PDB entry 4YP8 | X-ray diffraction, 2.64 A resolution | chain A

[Chain A]
Name: Interleukin-1 receptor-associated kinase 4
From: Homo sapiens
Notes: EC 2.7.11.1
UniProtKB: Q9NWZ3 (IRAK4_HUMAN); residue numbers follow UniProt; this construct covers 160-460
Sequence (301 residues; numbered 160 to 460; the number before each row is that of its first residue):
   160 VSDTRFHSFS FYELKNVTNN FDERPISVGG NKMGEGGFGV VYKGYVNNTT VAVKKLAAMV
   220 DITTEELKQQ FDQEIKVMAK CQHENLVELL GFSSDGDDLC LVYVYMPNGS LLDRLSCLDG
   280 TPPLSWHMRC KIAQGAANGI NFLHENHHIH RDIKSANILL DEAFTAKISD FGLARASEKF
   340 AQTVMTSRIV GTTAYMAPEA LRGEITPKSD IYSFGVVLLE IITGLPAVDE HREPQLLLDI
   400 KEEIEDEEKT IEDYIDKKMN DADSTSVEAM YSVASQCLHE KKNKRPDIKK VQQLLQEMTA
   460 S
Not modelled in the structure: 160-163, 217-221, 338-341, 460
Modified / non-standard residues: T342 (phosphothreonine; TPO); T345 (phosphothreonine; TPO); S346 (phosphoserine; SEP)
Ligand contacts: 4GF (N-{1-(4-cyclopropyl-2-fluorophenyl)-3-[1-(propan-2-yl)piperidin-4-yl]-1H-pyrazol-5-yl}pyrazolo[1,5-a]pyrimidine-3-carboxamide): M192, G193, E194, G195, V200, A211, K213, V246, Y262, V263, Y264, M265, P266, N267, G268, S269, R273, D278, T280, A315, L318, S328, D329
UniProt features mapped onto this chain:
  - active site: D311 (Proton acceptor)
  - binding site (ATP): M192 to V200, K213, K313 to N316, D329
  - modified residue: T342 (Phosphothreonine), T345 (Phosphothreonine), S346 (Phosphoserine)
  - natural variant: G298 (G298D: In IMD67)
  - mutagenesis: K213 (K213A: Loss of kinase activity)
Reported in the primary citation:
  - binding site for 4GF: Y262, S269

[Summary]
Ligands of chain A: compound 4GF. Curated annotation (UniProt) lists active-site residue D311, 15 ATP-binding
residues and one mutagenesis site. The paper reports a binding site for 4GF at Y262 and S269.
Chain A is Interleukin-1 receptor-associated kinase 4 (Homo sapiens); the structure, Irak4-inhibitor
co-structure, was determined by X-ray diffraction, deposited together with 4YO6.
